PDB entry 3GB7 | X-ray diffraction, 2.85 A resolution | chains A and C of the 3 polymer chains in the assembly

Chain A:
Protein: antibody Fab fragment heavy chain
Organism: Mus musculus
Notes: antibody fragment or engineered binder
Chain sequence (219 residues; each row starts with the number of its first residue):
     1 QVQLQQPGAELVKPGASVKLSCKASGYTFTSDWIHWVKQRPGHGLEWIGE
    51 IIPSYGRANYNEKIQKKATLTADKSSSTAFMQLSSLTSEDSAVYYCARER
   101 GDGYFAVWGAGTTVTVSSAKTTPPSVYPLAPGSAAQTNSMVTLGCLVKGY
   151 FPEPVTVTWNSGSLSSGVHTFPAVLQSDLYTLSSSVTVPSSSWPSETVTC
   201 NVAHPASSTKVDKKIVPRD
Cystine bridges: Cys22-Cys96, Cys145-Cys200

Chain C:
Protein: Voltage-gated potassium channel
Organism: Streptomyces lividans
Reference sequence: P0A334 (KCSA_STRLI); numbering as in UniProt (aligned over 1-124)
Chain sequence (124 residues; row label = number of the first residue in the row):
     1 MAPMLSGLLARLVKLLLGRHGSALHWRAAGAATVLLVIVLLAGSYLAVLA
    51 ERGAPGAQLITYPRALWWSVETATTVGYGDLYPVTLWGRCVAVVVMVAGI
   101 TSFGLVTAALATWFVGREQERRGH
Not modelled in the structure: 1-21
Sequence notes: engineered mutation Ala2 (Pro in P0A334), Cys90 (Leu in P0A334)
Small-molecule neighbours: diacyl glycerol (DGA): Leu41, Tyr45, Tyr62, Pro63, Arg64, Leu66, Trp67, Val70, Val84, Thr85, Leu86, Arg89, Val93
Curated features (UniProtKB/Swiss-Prot):
  - motif: Thr75 to Asp80 (Selectivity filter)
  - mutagenesis: Glu71 (E71A: Prevents channel inactivation)

How chain A and chain C interact:
Pairs across the interface - 20 pairs, chain A then chain C:
  Ser31(A) - Tyr62(C)  hydrogen bond (backbone-side chain)
  Trp33(A) - Arg52(C)
  Trp33(A) - Tyr62(C)  hydrogen bond
  Glu50(A) - Arg52(C)  salt bridge
  Ile52(A) - Tyr45(C)
  Ile52(A) - Tyr62(C)
  Ser54(A) - Tyr45(C)  hydrogen bond
  Tyr55(A) - Tyr45(C)
  Tyr55(A) - Leu49(C)  hydrophobic
  Arg57(A) - Leu49(C)
  Asn59(A) - Arg52(C)
  Asn59(A) - Gly53(C)
  Glu62(A) - Pro55(C)
  Glu99(A) - Arg52(C)  salt bridge
  Arg100(A) - Tyr62(C)
  Gly101(A) - Thr61(C)
  Gly101(A) - Tyr62(C)  hydrogen bond (backbone-backbone)
  Gly101(A) - Pro63(C)
  Asp102(A) - Thr61(C)
  Gly103(A) - Thr61(C)
Other interface residues (no listed pair), chain A (16 interface residues in all): Thr30, His35
Other interface residues (no listed pair), chain C (9 interface residues in all): Val48

Summary:
16 residues of chain A and 9 residues of chain C are in contact; the contacts include 4 hydrogen bonds and 2
salt bridges. Polar pairs include Glu50(A)-Arg52(C), Glu99(A)-Arg52(C) and Ser31(A)-Tyr62(C). Bound to chain
C: diacyl glycerol.
Chain A is antibody Fab fragment heavy chain (Mus musculus) and chain C is Voltage-gated potassium channel
(Streptomyces lividans); the structure, Potassium Channel KcsA-Fab complex in Li+, was determined by X-ray
diffraction (same publication as 3IGA).
